Entry 8C5V (electron microscopy, 12.00 A resolution (very low resolution: no residue pairs are listed; an interface is given only as per-side residue counts)); this record covers chains B and C of the 20 polymer chains in the assembly.

Chain B:
Molecule: Chemotaxis protein CheA
Organism: Escherichia coli
Notes: EC 2.7.13.3
Reference sequence: P07363 (CHEA_ECOLI); residues 257-647 here = UniProt positions 257-647
Sequence (391 residues; each row starts with the number of its first residue):
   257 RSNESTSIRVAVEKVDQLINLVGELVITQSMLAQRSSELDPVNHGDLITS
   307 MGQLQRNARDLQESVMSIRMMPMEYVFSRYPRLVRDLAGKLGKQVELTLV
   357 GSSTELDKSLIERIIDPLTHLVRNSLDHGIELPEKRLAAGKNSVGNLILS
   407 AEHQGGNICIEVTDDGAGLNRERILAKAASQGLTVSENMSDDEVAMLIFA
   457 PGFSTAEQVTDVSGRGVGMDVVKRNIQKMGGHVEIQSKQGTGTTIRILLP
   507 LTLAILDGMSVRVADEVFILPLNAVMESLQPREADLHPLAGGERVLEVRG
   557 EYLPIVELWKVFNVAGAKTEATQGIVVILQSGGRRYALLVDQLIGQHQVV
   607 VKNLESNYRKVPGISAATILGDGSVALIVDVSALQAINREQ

Chain C:
Molecule: Chemotaxis protein CheA
Organism: Escherichia coli
Notes: EC 2.7.13.3
Reference sequence: P07363 (CHEA_ECOLI); numbering as in UniProt (aligned over 1-131)
Sequence (131 residues; each row starts with the number of its first residue):
     1 MSMDISDFYQTFFDEADELLADMEQHLLVLQPEAPDAEQLNAIFRAAHSI
    51 KGGAGTFGFSVLQETTHLMENLLDEARRGEMQLNTDIINLFLETKDIMQE
   101 QLDAYKQSQEPDAASFDYICQALRQLALEAK
Swiss-Prot annotation at these positions:
  - modified residue: H48 (Phosphohistidine)
Reported in the primary citation:
  - post-translational modification sites: H48 (citing earlier work)

How chain B and chain C interact:
At this resolution (12 A) residue pairs are not listed: 11 residues of chain B and 11 of chain C lie at the interface.

In short:
The chain B/chain C interface involves 11 residues from each chain. From the paper: a modification site at
H48(C).
Here chain B is Chemotaxis protein CheA and chain C is Chemotaxis protein CheA, both from Escherichia coli.
Entry 8C5V (Chemotaxis core signalling unit from E protein lysed E. coli cells) was determined by electron
microscopy.
